3QB7 - chains A and D; structure by X-ray diffraction, 3.25 A resolution.

== Chain A ==
Molecule: Interleukin 4
From: Homo sapiens
UniProt: D4HNR6 (D4HNR6_HUMAN); residues 1-129 here correspond to UniProt positions 25-153 (UniProt number = residue number + 24)
Sequence (132 residues; each row starts with the number of its first residue; numbers below 1 keep their minus sign (Ala-2 is residue -2)):
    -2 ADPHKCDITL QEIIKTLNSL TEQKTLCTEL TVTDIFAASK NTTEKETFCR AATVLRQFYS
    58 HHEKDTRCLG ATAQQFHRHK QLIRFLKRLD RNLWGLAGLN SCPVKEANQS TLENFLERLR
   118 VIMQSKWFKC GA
Unresolved in the structure: -2 to 2, 104-105, 128-129
Disulfide bonds: Cys3-Cys127, Cys24-Cys65, Cys46-Cys99
Differences from the reference sequence: expression tag (-2 to 0); engineered mutation Arg117 (Lys141 in D4HNR6), Val118 (Thr142 in D4HNR6), Gln121 (Arg145 in D4HNR6), Ser122 (Glu146 in D4HNR6), Trp124 (Tyr148 in D4HNR6), Phe125 (Ser149 in D4HNR6), Gly128 (Ser152 in D4HNR6), Ala129 (Ser153 in D4HNR6)

== Chain D ==
Molecule: Cytokine receptor common subunit gamma
From: Homo sapiens
UniProt: P31785 (IL2RG_HUMAN); residues 33-232 here correspond to UniProt positions 55-254 (UniProt number = residue number + 22)
Sequence (203 residues; each row starts with the number of its first residue):
    30 ADPLPLPEVQ CFVFNVEYMN CTWQSSSEPQ PTNLTLHYWY KNSDNDKVQK CSHYLFSEEI
    90 TSGCQLQKKE IHLYQTFVVQ LQDPREPRRQ ATQMLKLQNL VIPWAPENLT LHKLSESQLE
   150 LNWNNRFLNH CLEHLVQYRT DWDHSWTEQS VDYRHKFSLP SVDGQKRYTF RVRSRFNPLC
   210 GSAQHWSEWS HPIHWGSNTS KEN
Unresolved in the structure: 30-32, 60-61, 74-76, 144-146, 189-191, 227-232
Disulfide bonds: Cys40-Cys50, Cys80-Cys93, Cys160-Cys209
Glycans and other covalent adducts: N-acetylglucosamine (NAG) linked to Asn49, Asn62
Differences from the reference sequence: expression tag (30-32); engineered mutation Gln53 (Asn75 in P31785)
UniProt features mapped onto this chain:
  - motif: Trp215 to Ser219 (WSXWS motif)
  - glycosylation (N-linked (GlcNAc...) asparagine): Asn49, Asn62, Asn137, Asn227

== Chain A / chain D interface ==
Residue-residue contacts (11):
  Glu9(A) - His173(D)  salt bridge
  Leu23(A) - Gln53(D)
  Arg64(A) - Ser55(D)
  Ala68(A) - Ser91(D)
  Thr69(A) - Asn49(D)
  Thr69(A) - Thr51(D)
  Gln71(A) - Phe43(D)
  Gln71(A) - Glu217(D)
  Gln72(A) - Thr51(D)
  His74(A) - Glu217(D)  salt bridge
  Arg75(A) - His214(D)
Other interface residues (no listed pair), chain A (10 interface residues in all): Gln20

== In short ==
Chain A and chain D form an interface of 10 and 9 residues respectively; the contacts include 2 salt bridges.
Among the polar pairs are Glu9(A)-His173(D) and His74(A)-Glu217(D). N-acetylglucosamine is covalently linked
to Asn49(D) and Asn62(D).
Chain A is Interleukin 4 and chain D is Cytokine receptor common subunit gamma, both from Homo sapiens; the
structure, Interleukin-4 mutant RGA bound to cytokine receptor common gamma, was determined by X-ray
diffraction.
